Entry 5FL7 (X-ray diffraction, 3.50 A resolution); this record covers chains H and I of the 19 polymer chains in the assembly.

== Chain H ==
Molecule: ATP synthase delta chain, mitochondrial
Source organism: Yarrowia lipolytica
Notes: EC 3.6.1.34
UniProt: Q6C877 (Q6C877_YARLI); residue numbers follow UniProt; this construct covers 1-137
Amino-acid sequence (137 residues; row label = number of the first residue in the row):
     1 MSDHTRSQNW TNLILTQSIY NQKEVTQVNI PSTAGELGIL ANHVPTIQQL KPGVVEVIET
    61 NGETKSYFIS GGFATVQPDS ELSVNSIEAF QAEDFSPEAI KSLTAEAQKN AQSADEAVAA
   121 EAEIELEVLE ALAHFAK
Not modelled in the structure: 1-14, 95-100, 134-137

== Chain I ==
Molecule: ATP synthase epsilon chain, mitochondrial
Source organism: Yarrowia lipolytica
Notes: EC 3.6.1.34
Amino-acid sequence (16 residues; row label = number of the first residue in the row; X marks 16 residues of unknown identity (built as UNK)):
     8 XXXXXXXXXX XXXXXX

== Interface between chain H and chain I ==
Chain H side of the interface, 6 residues: Ser70, Ile87, Glu88, Ile124, Glu125, Val128

== In short ==
Chain H and chain I make no direct contact in this assembly.
Chain H is ATP synthase delta chain, mitochondrial and chain I is ATP synthase epsilon chain, mitochondrial,
both from Yarrowia lipolytica; the structure, Structure of the F1c10 complex from Yarrowia lipolytica ATP
synthase, was determined by X-ray diffraction.
